PDB entry 8U0P | X-ray diffraction, 1.90 A resolution | chains A and P of the 4 polymer chains in the assembly

== Chain A ==
Protein: DNA polymerase lambda
From: Homo sapiens
Notes: EC 2.7.7.7, 4.2.99.-; engineered mutation(s): Glu465-Gln471 deletion and replacement with single glycine
UniProtKB: Q9UGP5 (DPOLL_HUMAN); numbering as in UniProt; present here: 234-464, 472-575
Chain sequence (340 residues; row label = number of the first residue in the row; note: 6 numbers in that range are skipped by the numbering (no residue carries them; nothing is unmodelled there)):
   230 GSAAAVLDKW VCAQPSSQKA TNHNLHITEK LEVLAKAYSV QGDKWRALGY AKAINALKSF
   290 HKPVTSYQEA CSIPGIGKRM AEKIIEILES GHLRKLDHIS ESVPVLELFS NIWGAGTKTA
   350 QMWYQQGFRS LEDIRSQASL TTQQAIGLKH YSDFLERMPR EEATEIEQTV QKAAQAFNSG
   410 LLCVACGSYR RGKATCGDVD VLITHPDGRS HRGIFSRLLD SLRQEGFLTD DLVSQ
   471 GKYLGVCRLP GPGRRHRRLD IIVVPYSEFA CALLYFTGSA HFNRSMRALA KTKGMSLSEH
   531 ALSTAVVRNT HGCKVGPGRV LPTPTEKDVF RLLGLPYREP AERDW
Not modelled in the structure: 230-236, 537-547
Sequence notes: expression tag (230-233); linker (471)
Bound ions: Na+: Ser339, Ile341, Ala344 (shared with DA5(P) of chain P); Mg2+ site 1: Asp427, Asp429 (together with DUP); Mg2+ site 2: Asp427, Asp429, Asp490 (together with DUP) (shared with DC6(P) of chain P)
Residues lining bound ligands: DUP (2'-deoxyuridine 5'-alpha,beta-imido-triphosphate): Arg386, Gly416, Ser417, Arg420, Cys425, Gly426, Asp427, Asp429, Asp490, Tyr505, Phe506, Thr507, Gly508, Ser509, Ala510, Asn513

== Chain P ==
Molecule: 6-nt DNA strand
Sequence (6 nucleotides; numbered 1 to 6; the number before each row is that of its first residue):
     1 CAGTAC
Bound ions: Na+: DA5 (shared with Ser339(A), Ile341(A), Ala344(A) of chain A); Mg2+: DC6 (together with DUP) (shared with Asp427(A), Asp429(A), Asp490(A) of chain A)

== Chain A / chain P interface ==
Residue-residue contacts (17):
  Ile341(A) - DA5(P)  phosphate contact
  Trp342(A) - DA5(P)  hydrogen bond to the phosphate
  Trp342(A) - DC6(P)  hydrogen bond to the phosphate
  Gly343(A) - DT4(P)  phosphate contact
  Gly343(A) - DA5(P)  hydrogen bond to the phosphate
  Ala344(A) - DT4(P)  phosphate contact
  Ala344(A) - DA5(P)  hydrogen bond to the phosphate
  Gly345(A) - DT4(P)  hydrogen bond to the phosphate
  Thr346(A) - DT4(P)  hydrogen bond to the phosphate
  Lys347(A) - DG3(P)  phosphate contact
  Lys347(A) - DT4(P)  hydrogen bond to the phosphate
  Thr348(A) - DT4(P)  hydrogen bond to the phosphate
  Asp429(A) - DC6(P)  phosphate contact
  Arg488(A) - DC6(P)  salt bridge to the phosphate
  Asp490(A) - DC6(P)  phosphate contact
  Tyr505(A) - DC6(P)  hydrogen bond to the base
  Phe506(A) - DC6(P)  phosphate contact
Also at the interface, not in a pair above, chain A (16 interface residues in all): Asp427, Lys472, Leu474

== Summary ==
Chain A and chain P form an interface of 16 and 4 residues respectively, with 9 hydrogen bonds and 1 salt
bridge. Among the polar pairs are Tyr505(A)-DC6(P), Trp342(A)-DA5(P) and Trp342(A)-DC6(P). Ligands of chain A:
compound DUP.
Here chain A is DNA polymerase lambda (Homo sapiens) and chain P is a 6-nt DNA strand. Entry 8U0P (Synaptic
complex of human DNA polymerase Lambda DL variant engaged on a noncomplementary DNA double-strand break) was
determined by X-ray diffraction (same publication as 8U0O).
